PDB entry 6G3K | X-ray diffraction, 2.90 A resolution | chains A and C of the 3 polymer chains in the assembly

[Chain A]
Molecule: HLA class I histocompatibility antigen, A-2 alpha chain
Organism: Homo sapiens
UniProtKB: P01892 (1A02_HUMAN); residues 1-276 here correspond to UniProt positions 25-300 (UniProt number = residue number + 24)
Amino-acid sequence (276 residues; row label = number of the first residue in the row):
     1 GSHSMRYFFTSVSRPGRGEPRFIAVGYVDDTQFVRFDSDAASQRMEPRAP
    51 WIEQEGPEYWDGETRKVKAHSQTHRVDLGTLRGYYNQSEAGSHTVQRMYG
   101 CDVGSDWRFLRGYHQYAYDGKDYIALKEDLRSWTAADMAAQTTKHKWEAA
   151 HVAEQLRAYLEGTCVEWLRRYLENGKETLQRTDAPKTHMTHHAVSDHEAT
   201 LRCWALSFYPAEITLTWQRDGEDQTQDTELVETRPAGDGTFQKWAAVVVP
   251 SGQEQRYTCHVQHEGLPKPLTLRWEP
Disulfides: Cys101-Cys164, Cys203-Cys259

[Chain C]
Molecule: Ile-thr-ser-gly-ile-gly-val-leu-pro-val
Amino-acid sequence (10 residues; each row starts with the number of its first residue):
     1 ITSGIGVLPV

[Interface between chain A and chain C]
Contacting residue pairs (36; chain A residue first):
  Tyr7(A) - Ile1(C)  hydrogen bond (side chain-backbone)
  Tyr7(A) - Thr2(C)  hydrogen bond (side chain-backbone)
  Glu63(A) - Ile1(C)
  Glu63(A) - Thr2(C)  hydrogen bond (side chain-backbone)
  Lys66(A) - Ile1(C)
  Lys66(A) - Thr2(C)  hydrogen bond (side chain-backbone)
  Lys66(A) - Ser3(C)
  Lys66(A) - Gly4(C)
  His70(A) - Thr2(C)
  His70(A) - Ser3(C)
  His70(A) - Val7(C)
  Thr73(A) - Val7(C)
  Thr73(A) - Leu8(C)
  Asp77(A) - Pro9(C)
  Asp77(A) - Val10(C)  hydrogen bond (side chain-backbone)
  Thr80(A) - Val10(C)
  Leu81(A) - Val10(C)  hydrophobic
  Tyr84(A) - Val10(C)  hydrogen bond (side chain-backbone)
  Arg97(A) - Val7(C)
  Arg97(A) - Leu8(C)  hydrogen bond (side chain-backbone)
  Tyr99(A) - Thr2(C)  hydrogen bond
  Tyr99(A) - Ser3(C)  hydrogen bond (side chain-backbone)
  Tyr99(A) - Val7(C)  hydrophobic
  Tyr116(A) - Val10(C)  hydrophobic
  Thr143(A) - Val10(C)  hydrogen bond (side chain-backbone)
  Lys146(A) - Leu8(C)
  Trp147(A) - Leu8(C)
  Trp147(A) - Pro9(C)  hydrogen bond (side chain-backbone)
  Gln155(A) - Ile5(C)
  Gln155(A) - Gly6(C)
  Leu156(A) - Gly6(C)
  Tyr159(A) - Ile1(C)  hydrogen bond (side chain-backbone)
  Tyr159(A) - Thr2(C)
  Tyr159(A) - Ser3(C)
  Trp167(A) - Ile1(C)  hydrophobic
  Tyr171(A) - Ile1(C)  hydrogen bond (side chain-backbone)
Also at the interface, not in a pair above, chain A (28 interface residues in all): Met5, Phe9, Tyr59, Val76, Tyr123, Ala150, Val152, Thr163

[Overview]
28 residues of chain A face 10 of chain C across their interface; the contacts include 13 hydrogen bonds.
Among the polar pairs are Tyr7(A)-Ile1(C), Tyr7(A)-Thr2(C) and Glu63(A)-Thr2(C).
Here chain A is HLA class I histocompatibility antigen, A-2 alpha chain (Homo sapiens) and chain C is
Ile-thr-ser-gly-ile-gly-val-leu-pro-val. Entry 6G3K (MHC A02 Allele presenting MTSAIGILPV) was determined by
X-ray diffraction (same publication as 6G3J).
